Entry 1RBX (X-ray diffraction, 1.69 A resolution); this record covers chain A.

# Chain A
Molecule: Ribonuclease A
Organism: Bos taurus
Notes: EC 3.1.27.5
Reference sequence: P61823 (RNAS1_BOVIN); residues 1-124 here correspond to UniProt positions 27-150 (UniProt number = residue number + 26)
Amino-acid sequence (124 residues; each row starts with the number of its first residue):
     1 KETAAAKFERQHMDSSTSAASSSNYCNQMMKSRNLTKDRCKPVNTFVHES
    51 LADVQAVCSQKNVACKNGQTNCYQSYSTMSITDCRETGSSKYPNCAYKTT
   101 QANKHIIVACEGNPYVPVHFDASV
Curated features (UniProtKB/Swiss-Prot):
  - active site: His12 (Proton acceptor), His119 (Proton donor)
  - binding site (substrate): Lys7, Arg10, Lys41 to Thr45, Lys66, Arg85
  - glycosylation: Lys1 (N-linked (Glc) (glycation) lysine), Lys7 (N-linked (Glc) (glycation) lysine), Asn34 (N-linked (GlcNAc...) asparagine), Lys37 (N-linked (Glc) (glycation) lysine), Lys41 (N-linked (Glc) (glycation) lysine)
Disulfide bonds: Cys26-Cys84, Cys40-Cys95, Cys58-Cys110, Cys65-Cys72

# Overview
Curated annotation (UniProt) lists active-site residues His12 and His119 and 9 substrate-binding residues.
Chain A is Ribonuclease A (Bos taurus); the structure, Ribonuclease A (e.c.3.1.27.5) control, was determined
by X-ray diffraction together with 1DDR, 1DDS and 1RBW from the same study.
